Entry 4F5X (X-ray diffraction, 5.00 A resolution (low resolution: residue-level contacts below are approximate; hydrogen-bond / salt-bridge calls are withheld)); this record covers chains G and I of the 16 polymer chains in the assembly.

# Chain G (and I)
Protein: Intermediate capsid protein VP6
Source organism: Bovine rotavirus
Notes: chain I of this document is another copy of the same molecule, construct and numbering; everything in this record applies to it too
UniProt: A7J3A1 (VP6_ROTBN); residue numbers follow UniProt; this construct covers 1-397
Chain sequence (397 residues; each row starts with the number of its first residue):
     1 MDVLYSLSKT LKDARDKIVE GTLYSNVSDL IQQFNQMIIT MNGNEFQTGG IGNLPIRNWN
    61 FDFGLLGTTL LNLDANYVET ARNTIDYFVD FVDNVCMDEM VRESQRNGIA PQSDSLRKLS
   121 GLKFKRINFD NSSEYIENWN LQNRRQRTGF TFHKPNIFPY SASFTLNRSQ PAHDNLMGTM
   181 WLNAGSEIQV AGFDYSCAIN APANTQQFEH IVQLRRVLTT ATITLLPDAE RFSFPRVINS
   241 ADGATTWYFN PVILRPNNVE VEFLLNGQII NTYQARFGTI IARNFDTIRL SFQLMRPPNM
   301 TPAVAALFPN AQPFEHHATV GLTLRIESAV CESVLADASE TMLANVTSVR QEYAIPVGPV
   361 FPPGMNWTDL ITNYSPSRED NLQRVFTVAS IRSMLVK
Swiss-Prot annotation at these positions:
  - region: Asp-62 to Leu-73 (Interaction with the inner capsid protein VP2)
  - binding site (Zn(2+)): His-153
  - binding site (Ca(2+)): Asn-266, Asp-286
Metal / ion sites: Zn2+: His-153 (shared with 1 residue of chain H)

# Chain G / chain I interface
Residue-residue contacts (16):
  Gln-105(G) / Asn-266(I)
  Arg-106(G) / Arg-147(I)
  Asn-107(G) / Arg-147(I)
  Ile-109(G) / Arg-145(I)
  Gln-142(G) / Arg-145(I)
  Asn-143(G) / Asn-143(I)
  Asn-143(G) / Arg-144(I)
  Asn-143(G) / Arg-145(I)
  Arg-144(G) / Asn-143(I)
  Arg-145(G) / Ile-109(I)
  Arg-145(G) / Gln-142(I)
  Arg-145(G) / Asn-143(I)
  Arg-147(G) / Asn-107(I)
  Asn-266(G) / Gln-105(I)
  Asn-266(G) / Ser-375(I)
  Asp-380(G) / Arg-145(I)
Interface residues without a listed pair, chain G (13 interface residues in all): Leu-265, Ser-375
Interface residues without a listed pair, chain I (12 interface residues in all): Gln-146, Leu-265

# In short
Chain G and chain I form an interface of 13 and 12 residues respectively. From UniProt: Zn2+-binding residue
His-153(G) and Ca2+-binding residues Asn-266(G) and Asp-286(G) on chain G.
Both chains are Intermediate capsid protein VP6 (Bovine rotavirus). Entry 4F5X (Location of the
dsRNA-dependent polymerase, VP1, in rotavirus particles) was determined by X-ray diffraction (same publication
as 4AU6).
